Entry 6YNZ (electron microscopy, 3.10 A resolution); this record covers chains A5 and E5 of the 162 polymer chains in the assembly.

== Chain A5 ==
Protein: ATP synthase subunit alpha
From: Tetrahymena thermophila
UniProtKB: Q24HY8 (Q24HY8_TETTS); residue numbers follow UniProt; this construct covers 1-546
Sequence (546 residues; each row starts with the number of its first residue):
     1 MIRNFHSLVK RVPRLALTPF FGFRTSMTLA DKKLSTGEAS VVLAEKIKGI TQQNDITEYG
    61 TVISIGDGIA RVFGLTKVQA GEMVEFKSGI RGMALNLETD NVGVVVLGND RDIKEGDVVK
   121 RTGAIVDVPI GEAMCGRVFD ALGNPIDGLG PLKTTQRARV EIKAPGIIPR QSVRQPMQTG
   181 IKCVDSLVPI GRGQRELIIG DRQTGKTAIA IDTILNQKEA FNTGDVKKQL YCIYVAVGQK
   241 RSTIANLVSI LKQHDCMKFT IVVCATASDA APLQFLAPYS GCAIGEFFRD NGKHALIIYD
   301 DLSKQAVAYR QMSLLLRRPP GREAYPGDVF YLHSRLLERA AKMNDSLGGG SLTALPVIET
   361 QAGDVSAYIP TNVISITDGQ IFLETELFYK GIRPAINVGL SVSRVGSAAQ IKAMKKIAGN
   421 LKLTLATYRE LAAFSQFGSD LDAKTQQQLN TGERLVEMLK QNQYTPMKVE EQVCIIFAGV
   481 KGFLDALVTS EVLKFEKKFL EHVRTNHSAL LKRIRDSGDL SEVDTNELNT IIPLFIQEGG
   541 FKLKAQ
Not modelled in the structure: 1-33, 546
Bound ions: Mg2+: Thr207 (together with ATP)
Small-molecule neighbours:
  - ADP (adenosine-5'-diphosphate): Val402, Ser403, Arg404
  - ATP (adenosine-5'-triphosphate): Asp201, Arg202, Gln203, Thr204, Gly205, Lys206, Thr207, Ala208, Glu359, Phe388, Arg393, Pro394, Gln461, Asn462, Gln463

== Chain E5 ==
Protein: ATP synthase subunit beta
From: Tetrahymena thermophila
UniProtKB: I7LZV1 (I7LZV1_TETTS); residue numbers follow UniProt; this construct covers 1-497
Sequence (497 residues; numbered 1 to 497; the number before each row is that of its first residue):
     1 MLSKALQRGI ARAFSTTAKK EAPKTVKANG QVSQVIGAVV DVQFEGELPQ ILNALEVQGT
    61 QHRLVLEVAQ HLGDSRVRTI AMDSTEGLVR GQPVVDTGLP ISVPVGPGTL GRIMNVIGEP
   121 IDQRGPIKAA KLYPIHRDAP SFTDQATSAE ILVTGIKVVD LLAPYARGGK IGLFGGAGVG
   181 KTVLIQELIN NVAKHHGGYS VFAGVGERTR EGNDLYHEMM DSKVISVKEG ESRCALIFGQ
   241 MNEPPGARAR VGLTGLTVAE YFRDEEGKDV LLFVDNIFRF TQACSEVSAL LGRIPSAVGY
   301 QPTLATDLGA LQERITTTQK GSITSVQAIY VPADDLTDPA PATTFAHLDA TTVLNRGLTE
   361 LGIYPAVDPL DSTSRMLDPI TIGEEHYTVA RGVQKLLQDY KSLQDIIAIL GVDDLSEEDK
   421 LVVARARKVQ KFLSQPFFMS EVFSGIPGRF VNLKQNIASF KALLEGAGDE YPESCFYMKG
   481 DLEESLAAGR ADALKSK
Not modelled in the structure: 1-26, 497
Bound ions: Mg2+: Thr182 (together with ADP)
Small-molecule neighbours:
  - ADP (adenosine-5'-diphosphate): Gly176, Ala177, Gly178, Val179, Gly180, Lys181, Thr182, Val183, Glu211, Tyr364, Phe437, Ser440, Phe443
  - ATP (adenosine-5'-triphosphate): Ser374, Arg375, Leu377, Asp378, Tyr387, Arg391

== Interface between chain A5 and chain E5 ==
Pairs across the interface (91; chain A5 residue first):
  Ile63(A5) - Gly73(E5)
  Ser64(A5) - His71(E5)
  Ile65(A5) - Gln70(E5)
  Ile65(A5) - His71(E5)  hydrogen bond (backbone-backbone)
  Gly66(A5) - Gln70(E5)
  Asp67(A5) - Gln70(E5)  hydrogen bond
  Asp67(A5) - Arg293(E5)  salt bridge
  Asp67(A5) - Thr303(E5)
  Asn109(A5) - Asp138(E5)
  Asp110(A5) - Ile51(E5)
  Arg111(A5) - Gln50(E5)
  Arg111(A5) - Ile51(E5)
  Arg111(A5) - Leu52(E5)
  Arg111(A5) - His136(E5)
  Arg111(A5) - Arg137(E5)
  Arg111(A5) - Asp138(E5)  salt bridge
  Asp112(A5) - Gln50(E5)
  Lys114(A5) - Leu48(E5)  hydrogen bond (side chain-backbone)
  Lys114(A5) - Pro49(E5)
  Lys114(A5) - Gln50(E5)
  Glu115(A5) - Leu48(E5)
  Glu115(A5) - His71(E5)
  Glu115(A5) - Gly73(E5)
  Glu115(A5) - Asp74(E5)  hydrogen bond (side chain-backbone)
  Glu115(A5) - Ser75(E5)  hydrogen bond (side chain-backbone)
  Ile146(A5) - Phe142(E5)
  Ile146(A5) - Thr143(E5)
  Asp147(A5) - Phe142(E5)
  Asp147(A5) - Thr143(E5)
  Gly148(A5) - Thr143(E5)
  Arg202(A5) - Phe345(E5)
  Arg202(A5) - Asp371(E5)  salt bridge
  Gln203(A5) - Thr373(E5)
  Gln239(A5) - Glu313(E5)
  Lys240(A5) - Lys170(E5)
  Lys240(A5) - Glu313(E5)
  Lys240(A5) - Ala346(E5)
  Lys240(A5) - His347(E5)  hydrogen bond (side chain-backbone)
  Lys240(A5) - Leu348(E5)
  Lys240(A5) - Asp349(E5)  salt bridge
  Arg241(A5) - Ala139(E5)
  Arg241(A5) - Pro140(E5)  hydrogen bond (side chain-backbone)
  Arg241(A5) - Ser141(E5)
  Arg241(A5) - Glu313(E5)  hydrogen bond (backbone-side chain)
  Ser242(A5) - Thr316(E5)
  Ile244(A5) - Phe142(E5)  hydrophobic
  Ala245(A5) - Phe142(E5)
  Asn246(A5) - Thr147(E5)
  Asn246(A5) - Arg375(E5)
  Thr266(A5) - Glu313(E5)
  Ala267(A5) - Thr306(E5)
  Ala267(A5) - Gly309(E5)
  Ala267(A5) - Glu313(E5)  hydrogen bond (backbone-side chain)
  Ala267(A5) - His347(E5)
  Ser268(A5) - Glu313(E5)
  Lys304(A5) - Ala346(E5)
  Val307(A5) - Ala305(E5)  hydrophobic
  Arg310(A5) - Ser296(E5)  hydrogen bond
  Arg310(A5) - Ala297(E5)
  Gln311(A5) - Pro302(E5)
  Gln311(A5) - Thr303(E5)
  Gln311(A5) - Thr306(E5)  hydrogen bond
  Leu314(A5) - Ile294(E5)
  Leu314(A5) - Pro295(E5)
  Leu314(A5) - Pro302(E5)  hydrophobic
  Leu315(A5) - Pro302(E5)  hydrophobic
  Arg317(A5) - Gly292(E5)  hydrogen bond (side chain-backbone)
  Arg317(A5) - Ile294(E5)
  Arg318(A5) - Ile294(E5)
  Glu323(A5) - Ala297(E5)
  Ala324(A5) - Ser296(E5)
  Ala324(A5) - Ala297(E5)
  Gln361(A5) - Thr337(E5)
  Gln361(A5) - Ala342(E5)
  Ala362(A5) - Thr337(E5)
  Glu386(A5) - Gln398(E5)
  Phe388(A5) - Arg391(E5)
  Tyr389(A5) - Leu370(E5)  hydrogen bond (side chain-backbone)
  Tyr389(A5) - Thr373(E5)
  Tyr389(A5) - Gln394(E5)
  Tyr389(A5) - Lys395(E5)  hydrogen bond (backbone-backbone)
  Tyr389(A5) - Gln398(E5)
  Lys390(A5) - Lys395(E5)
  Lys390(A5) - Gln398(E5)
  Lys390(A5) - Asp399(E5)
  Arg393(A5) - Tyr387(E5)  hydrogen bond
  Arg393(A5) - Arg391(E5)
  Gln436(A5) - Asp414(E5)
  Gln436(A5) - Leu415(E5)
  Gln436(A5) - Ser416(E5)  hydrogen bond (side chain-backbone)
  Gln436(A5) - Asp419(E5)  hydrogen bond
Interface residues without a listed pair, chain A5 (51 interface residues in all): Ile113, Val138, Val248, Asp269, Ala271, Pro320, Thr385
Interface residues without a listed pair, chain E5 (62 interface residues in all): Ala69, Leu72, Arg76, Gln145, Ala146, Ala310, Val353, Pro369

== Summary ==
Chain A5 and chain E5 form an interface of 51 and 62 residues respectively, with 17 hydrogen bonds and 4 salt
bridges. Polar contacts include Asp67(A5)-Arg293(E5), Arg111(A5)-Asp138(E5) and Arg202(A5)-Asp371(E5). ATP is
bound between chain A5 and chain E5. Chain A5 binds ADP.
Chain A5 is ATP synthase subunit alpha and chain E5 is ATP synthase subunit beta, both from Tetrahymena
thermophila; the structure, Cryo-EM structure of Tetrahymena thermophila mitochondrial ATP synthase - F1Fo
composite tetramer model, was determined by electron microscopy together with 6YNV, 6YNW, 6YNX, 6YNY and 6YO0
from the same study.
